PDB entry 9H5B | electron microscopy, 3.60 A resolution | chains BG and BI of the 4 polymer chains in the assembly

Chain BG (and BI):
Molecule: Tail fiber protein of Haloferax tailed virus 1 gp42
From: Haloferax tailed virus 1
Notes: chain BI of this document is another copy of the same molecule, construct and numbering; everything in this record applies to it too
UniProtKB: A0A410N721 (A0A410N721_HFTV1); residues 1-443 here = UniProt positions 1-443
Chain sequence (443 residues; row label = number of the first residue in the row):
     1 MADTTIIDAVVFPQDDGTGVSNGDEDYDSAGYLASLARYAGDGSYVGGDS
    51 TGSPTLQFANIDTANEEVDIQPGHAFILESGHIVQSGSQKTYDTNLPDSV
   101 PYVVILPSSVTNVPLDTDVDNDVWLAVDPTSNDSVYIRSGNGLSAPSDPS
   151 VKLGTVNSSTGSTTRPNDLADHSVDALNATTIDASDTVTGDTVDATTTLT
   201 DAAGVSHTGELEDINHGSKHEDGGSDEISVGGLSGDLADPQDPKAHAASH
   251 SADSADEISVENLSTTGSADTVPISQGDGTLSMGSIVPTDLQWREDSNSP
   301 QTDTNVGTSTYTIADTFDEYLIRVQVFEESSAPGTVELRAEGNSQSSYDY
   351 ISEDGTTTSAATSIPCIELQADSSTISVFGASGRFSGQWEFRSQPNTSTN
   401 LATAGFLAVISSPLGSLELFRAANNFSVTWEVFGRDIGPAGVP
Not modelled in the structure: 1
Bound ions: Mg2+ site 1: Val11, Gln14, Asp26, Asn132; Mg2+ site 2: Asp16, Asn22, Glu25; Mg2+ site 3: Asp69, Asn112; Zn2+ site 1: His216, His220 (shared with 2 residues of chain BH; His216(BI), His220(BI) of chain BI); Zn2+ site 2: His246, His250 (shared with 2 residues of chain BH; His246(BI), His250(BI) of chain BI)

Interface between chain BG and chain BI:
Residue-residue contacts (301):
  Val10(BG) - Ser86(BI)
  Gly23(BG) - Ser88(BI)
  Asp24(BG) - Ser88(BI)
  Glu25(BG) - Ser88(BI)
  Asp26(BG) - Gly87(BI)
  Tyr27(BG) - Gly87(BI)  hydrogen bond (backbone-backbone)
  Tyr27(BG) - Ser88(BI)
  Tyr27(BG) - Lys90(BI)
  Asp28(BG) - Gln85(BI)  hydrogen bond (backbone-side chain)
  Ser29(BG) - Asp15(BI)
  Ser29(BG) - Val84(BI)
  Ser29(BG) - Gln85(BI)  hydrogen bond
  Ala30(BG) - Pro13(BI)
  Ala30(BG) - Asp15(BI)  hydrogen bond (backbone-side chain)
  Ala30(BG) - Thr18(BI)
  Gly31(BG) - Val84(BI)
  Gly31(BG) - Leu96(BI)
  Tyr32(BG) - Val84(BI)
  Tyr32(BG) - Gln85(BI)  hydrogen bond (side chain-backbone)
  Tyr32(BG) - Ser86(BI)
  Tyr32(BG) - Gly87(BI)
  Leu33(BG) - Leu36(BI)
  Ala34(BG) - Val100(BI)  hydrophobic
  Ala34(BG) - Pro101(BI)
  Ser35(BG) - Val100(BI)
  Ala37(BG) - Leu36(BI)
  Ala37(BG) - Tyr39(BI)
  Arg38(BG) - Tyr39(BI)  hydrogen bond
  Arg38(BG) - Asp42(BI)  hydrogen bond (side chain-backbone)
  Arg38(BG) - Asp98(BI)  salt bridge
  Arg38(BG) - Ser99(BI)  hydrogen bond (side chain-backbone)
  Arg38(BG) - Pro101(BI)
  Ala40(BG) - Ala40(BI)
  Ala40(BG) - His172(BI)
  Gly48(BG) - Asp98(BI)
  Asp49(BG) - Asp42(BI)
  Asp49(BG) - Asp98(BI)
  Ser50(BG) - Asp42(BI)
  Ser50(BG) - Gly43(BI)
  Ser50(BG) - Leu78(BI)
  Ser50(BG) - Asp98(BI)
  Gly52(BG) - Asp42(BI)
  Gly52(BG) - Ser173(BI)
  Pro72(BG) - Pro97(BI)  hydrophobic
  Gly73(BG) - Pro97(BI)
  His74(BG) - Asp98(BI)  salt bridge
  Ile105(BG) - Leu96(BI)  hydrophobic
  Ile105(BG) - Pro97(BI)
  Leu106(BG) - Pro97(BI)
  Pro107(BG) - Asn95(BI)
  Asn132(BG) - Gly87(BI)
  Asn132(BG) - Ser88(BI)  hydrogen bond
  Pro166(BG) - Asp175(BI)
  Leu169(BG) - Ser173(BI)
  Leu169(BG) - Asp175(BI)
  Ala170(BG) - Val174(BI)
  Ala170(BG) - Asp175(BI)  hydrogen bond (backbone-backbone)
  Ala170(BG) - Ala176(BI)
  Asp171(BG) - Ala176(BI)
  His172(BG) - His172(BI)
  His172(BG) - Val174(BI)
  His172(BG) - Ala176(BI)  hydrogen bond (backbone-backbone)
  His172(BG) - Leu177(BI)
  His172(BG) - Asn178(BI)  hydrogen bond (backbone-backbone)
  Ser173(BG) - Asn178(BI)
  Val174(BG) - Asn178(BI)  hydrogen bond (backbone-backbone)
  Val174(BG) - Ala179(BI)
  Val174(BG) - Thr180(BI)
  Asp175(BG) - Ala179(BI)
  Asp175(BG) - Thr180(BI)  hydrogen bond (backbone-backbone)
  Asp175(BG) - Thr181(BI)  hydrogen bond (backbone-backbone)
  Ala176(BG) - Thr181(BI)
  Leu177(BG) - Leu177(BI)  hydrophobic
  Leu177(BG) - Thr181(BI)  hydrogen bond (backbone-backbone)
  Leu177(BG) - Ile182(BI)
  Leu177(BG) - Asp183(BI)  hydrogen bond (backbone-backbone)
  Asn178(BG) - Asp183(BI)
  Ala179(BG) - Asp183(BI)  hydrogen bond (backbone-backbone)
  Ala179(BG) - Ala184(BI)
  Ala179(BG) - Ser185(BI)  hydrogen bond (backbone-backbone)
  Thr180(BG) - Ala184(BI)
  Thr180(BG) - Ser185(BI)  hydrogen bond (backbone-backbone)
  Thr180(BG) - Asp186(BI)  hydrogen bond (backbone-backbone)
  Thr180(BG) - Thr187(BI)
  Thr181(BG) - Thr187(BI)
  Ile182(BG) - Ile182(BI)  hydrophobic
  Ile182(BG) - Ala184(BI)  hydrophobic
  Ile182(BG) - Thr187(BI)  hydrogen bond (backbone-backbone)
  Ile182(BG) - Val188(BI)
  Ile182(BG) - Thr189(BI)  hydrogen bond (backbone-backbone)
  Asp183(BG) - Thr189(BI)
  Ala184(BG) - Thr189(BI)  hydrogen bond (backbone-backbone)
  Ala184(BG) - Gly190(BI)
  Ala184(BG) - Asp191(BI)
  Ser185(BG) - Asp191(BI)
  Asp186(BG) - Gly190(BI)
  Asp186(BG) - Asp191(BI)  hydrogen bond (backbone-backbone)
  Asp186(BG) - Thr192(BI)  hydrogen bond (backbone-backbone)
  Thr187(BG) - Thr192(BI)
  Val188(BG) - Thr189(BI)
  Val188(BG) - Gly190(BI)
  Val188(BG) - Thr192(BI)  hydrogen bond (backbone-backbone)
  Val188(BG) - Val193(BI)
  Val188(BG) - Asp194(BI)  hydrogen bond (backbone-backbone)
  Thr189(BG) - Asp194(BI)
  Gly190(BG) - Asp194(BI)  hydrogen bond (backbone-backbone)
  Gly190(BG) - Ala195(BI)
  Gly190(BG) - Thr196(BI)  hydrogen bond (backbone-side chain)
  Asp191(BG) - Thr196(BI)  hydrogen bond
  Asp191(BG) - Thr197(BI)  hydrogen bond
  Asp191(BG) - Thr198(BI)  hydrogen bond (backbone-backbone)
  Thr192(BG) - Thr196(BI)
  Thr192(BG) - Thr198(BI)
  Val193(BG) - Ala195(BI)  hydrophobic
  Val193(BG) - Thr198(BI)  hydrogen bond (backbone-backbone)
  Val193(BG) - Leu199(BI)
  Val193(BG) - Thr200(BI)  hydrogen bond (backbone-backbone)
  Asp194(BG) - Thr200(BI)
  Ala195(BG) - Thr200(BI)  hydrogen bond (backbone-backbone)
  Ala195(BG) - Asp201(BI)
  Ala195(BG) - Ala202(BI)  hydrogen bond (backbone-backbone)
  Thr197(BG) - Ala202(BI)
  Thr208(BG) - Ala202(BI)
  Thr208(BG) - Ala203(BI)  hydrogen bond (backbone-backbone)
  Glu210(BG) - Asp201(BI)
  Glu210(BG) - Ala203(BI)
  Glu210(BG) - Val205(BI)
  Leu211(BG) - Asp201(BI)  hydrogen bond (backbone-side chain)
  Leu211(BG) - His207(BI)
  Leu211(BG) - Leu211(BI)  hydrophobic
  Glu212(BG) - Leu211(BI)
  Glu212(BG) - Glu212(BI)  hydrogen bond (backbone-backbone)
  Asp213(BG) - His207(BI)  salt bridge
  Asp213(BG) - Gly209(BI)
  Asp213(BG) - Glu210(BI)
  Asp213(BG) - Glu212(BI)
  Ile214(BG) - Glu210(BI)  hydrogen bond (backbone-backbone)
  Ile214(BG) - Glu212(BI)
  Ile214(BG) - Lys219(BI)
  Asn215(BG) - Asp226(BI)
  His216(BG) - Glu212(BI)  salt bridge
  His216(BG) - His216(BI)  hydrogen bond
  His216(BG) - His220(BI)  hydrogen bond
  His216(BG) - Asp226(BI)  salt bridge
  Gly217(BG) - Asp226(BI)  hydrogen bond (backbone-side chain)
  Gly217(BG) - Ile228(BI)
  His220(BG) - His220(BI)
  His220(BG) - Leu233(BI)
  Glu221(BG) - Ile228(BI)
  Glu221(BG) - Ser229(BI)  hydrogen bond (side chain-backbone)
  Glu221(BG) - Leu233(BI)
  Asp222(BG) - Gly231(BI)
  Asp222(BG) - Gly232(BI)
  Asp222(BG) - Leu233(BI)
  Glu227(BG) - Leu233(BI)
  Ile228(BG) - Ile228(BI)  hydrophobic
  Ile228(BG) - Leu233(BI)
  Ser229(BG) - Ser234(BI)
  Val230(BG) - Leu233(BI)  hydrophobic
  Val230(BG) - Ser234(BI)  hydrogen bond (backbone-backbone)
  Val230(BG) - Asp236(BI)
  Val230(BG) - Leu237(BI)  hydrophobic
  Gly231(BG) - Ser234(BI)
  Gly231(BG) - Gly235(BI)
  Gly231(BG) - Asp236(BI)
  Gly232(BG) - Asp236(BI)  hydrogen bond (backbone-backbone)
  Gly232(BG) - Ala238(BI)
  Leu233(BG) - Leu237(BI)
  Leu233(BG) - Ala238(BI)  hydrogen bond (backbone-backbone)
  Ser234(BG) - Asp239(BI)
  Gly235(BG) - Asp239(BI)  hydrogen bond (backbone-side chain)
  Gly235(BG) - Gln241(BI)  hydrogen bond (backbone-side chain)
  Asp236(BG) - Gln241(BI)
  Asp236(BG) - Asp242(BI)
  Leu237(BG) - Val230(BI)  hydrophobic
  Leu237(BG) - Leu237(BI)  hydrophobic
  Leu237(BG) - Gln241(BI)  hydrogen bond (backbone-side chain)
  Pro240(BG) - Asp242(BI)
  Pro240(BG) - Lys244(BI)
  Gln241(BG) - Gln241(BI)
  Gln241(BG) - Asp242(BI)  hydrogen bond (backbone-backbone)
  Gln241(BG) - Pro243(BI)
  Gln241(BG) - Lys244(BI)  hydrogen bond (backbone-backbone)
  Asp242(BG) - Lys244(BI)  salt bridge
  Pro243(BG) - Pro243(BI)  hydrophobic
  Pro243(BG) - Lys244(BI)
  Pro243(BG) - His246(BI)
  Ala245(BG) - Asp256(BI)
  His246(BG) - His246(BI)  hydrogen bond
  His246(BG) - His250(BI)
  His246(BG) - Asp256(BI)  hydrogen bond (backbone-side chain)
  Ala247(BG) - Asp256(BI)  hydrogen bond (backbone-side chain)
  Ala247(BG) - Glu257(BI)
  Ala247(BG) - Ile258(BI)
  His250(BG) - His250(BI)
  Ser251(BG) - Ile258(BI)
  Ser251(BG) - Asn262(BI)
  Ala252(BG) - Asn262(BI)  hydrogen bond (backbone-backbone)
  Ala252(BG) - Ser264(BI)
  Glu257(BG) - Ser264(BI)  hydrogen bond
  Ile258(BG) - Leu263(BI)
  Ile258(BG) - Ser264(BI)
  Ser259(BG) - Ser264(BI)
  Val260(BG) - Leu263(BI)  hydrophobic
  Val260(BG) - Ser264(BI)  hydrogen bond (backbone-backbone)
  Val260(BG) - Pro273(BI)  hydrophobic
  Val260(BG) - Leu281(BI)
  Val260(BG) - Met283(BI)  hydrophobic
  Glu261(BG) - Thr265(BI)  hydrogen bond
  Glu261(BG) - Thr266(BI)  hydrogen bond
  Glu261(BG) - Leu281(BI)
  Glu261(BG) - Met283(BI)
  Leu263(BG) - Leu263(BI)  hydrophobic
  Leu263(BG) - Leu281(BI)
  Ser264(BG) - Gly279(BI)
  Thr265(BG) - Ser275(BI)
  Thr265(BG) - Gly279(BI)  hydrogen bond (backbone-backbone)
  Thr265(BG) - Leu281(BI)
  Gly267(BG) - Ser275(BI)  hydrogen bond (backbone-side chain)
  Ser268(BG) - Ser275(BI)  hydrogen bond (backbone-side chain)
  Ala269(BG) - Ser275(BI)
  Ala269(BG) - Gln276(BI)
  Ala269(BG) - Gly277(BI)
  Asp270(BG) - Ser275(BI)  hydrogen bond (backbone-backbone)
  Thr271(BG) - Pro273(BI)
  Thr271(BG) - Ile274(BI)
  Thr271(BG) - Ser275(BI)  hydrogen bond (backbone-backbone)
  Val272(BG) - Val272(BI)  hydrophobic
  Val272(BG) - Pro273(BI)
  Val272(BG) - Ile274(BI)  hydrophobic
  Val272(BG) - Ile286(BI)  hydrophobic
  Pro273(BG) - Pro273(BI)
  Leu281(BG) - Val260(BI)  hydrophobic
  Ile286(BG) - Ile286(BI)
  Pro288(BG) - Ile286(BI)
  Pro288(BG) - Val287(BI)
  Thr289(BG) - Thr289(BI)
  Gln292(BG) - Val287(BI)  hydrogen bond (side chain-backbone)
  Gln292(BG) - Thr289(BI)
  Trp293(BG) - Thr289(BI)
  Trp293(BG) - Asp290(BI)  hydrogen bond (backbone-backbone)
  Trp293(BG) - Leu291(BI)  hydrophobic
  Arg294(BG) - Val287(BI)
  Arg294(BG) - Asp290(BI)
  Glu295(BG) - Asp290(BI)  hydrogen bond (backbone-side chain)
  Asn298(BG) - Pro443(BI)
  Gln301(BG) - Gly441(BI)
  Leu321(BG) - Leu291(BI)  hydrophobic
  Arg323(BG) - Leu291(BI)
  Arg323(BG) - Trp293(BI)
  Arg323(BG) - Glu319(BI)  salt bridge
  Gln325(BG) - Val409(BI)
  Gln325(BG) - Ile437(BI)  hydrogen bond (side chain-backbone)
  Gln325(BG) - Gly438(BI)  hydrogen bond (side chain-backbone)
  Gln325(BG) - Pro439(BI)
  Phe327(BG) - Pro439(BI)
  Glu353(BG) - Ile351(BI)
  Glu353(BG) - Ser352(BI)
  Glu353(BG) - Glu353(BI)
  Glu353(BG) - Thr356(BI)
  Asp354(BG) - Asp354(BI)
  Ser373(BG) - Asp349(BI)
  Ser373(BG) - Ile351(BI)
  Ser373(BG) - Phe379(BI)  hydrogen bond (side chain-backbone)
  Thr375(BG) - Thr356(BI)  hydrogen bond
  Ser386(BG) - Arg384(BI)  hydrogen bond (backbone-side chain)
  Ser386(BG) - Phe385(BI)
  Gly387(BG) - Phe379(BI)
  Gly387(BG) - Arg384(BI)
  Gln388(BG) - Phe379(BI)
  Gln388(BG) - Gly380(BI)  hydrogen bond (backbone-backbone)
  Trp389(BG) - Gly380(BI)
  Trp389(BG) - Ala381(BI)
  Glu390(BG) - Tyr348(BI)
  Glu390(BG) - Asp349(BI)
  Glu390(BG) - Ala381(BI)
  Arg392(BG) - Ser347(BI)
  Ser393(BG) - Gln345(BI)
  Ser393(BG) - Ser346(BI)
  Ser393(BG) - Ser347(BI)  hydrogen bond (backbone-backbone)
  Ser393(BG) - Ser411(BI)  hydrogen bond (side chain-backbone)
  Ser393(BG) - Ser412(BI)
  Thr399(BG) - Pro439(BI)
  Asn400(BG) - Ile410(BI)
  Asn400(BG) - Ser411(BI)  hydrogen bond (side chain-backbone)
  Asn400(BG) - Pro439(BI)
  Leu401(BG) - Ala381(BI)
  Leu401(BG) - Val409(BI)
  Thr403(BG) - Arg384(BI)
  Thr403(BG) - Val409(BI)
  Ala404(BG) - Arg384(BI)
  Gly405(BG) - Arg384(BI)
  Thr429(BG) - Ile437(BI)
  Thr429(BG) - Ala440(BI)  hydrogen bond (side chain-backbone)
  Thr429(BG) - Gly441(BI)  hydrogen bond (side chain-backbone)
  Thr429(BG) - Val442(BI)
  Glu431(BG) - Arg435(BI)  salt bridge
  Glu431(BG) - Ile437(BI)
  Phe433(BG) - Asp290(BI)
  Phe433(BG) - Leu291(BI)  hydrophobic
  Phe433(BG) - Arg435(BI)
Also at the interface, not in a pair above, chain BG (149 interface residues in all): Tyr39, Thr196, Thr198, Leu199, Gly209, Thr280, Asp290, Asp372, Ala402, Val428
Also at the interface, not in a pair above, chain BI (148 interface residues in all): Phe12, Gln14, Leu33, Ala37, His82, Tyr92, Thr94, Ala252, Asp253, Gly267, Thr280, Pro288, Asp318, Leu407

Summary:
Chain BG and chain BI form an interface of 149 and 148 residues respectively; the contacts include 80 hydrogen
bonds and 8 salt bridges. Polar pairs include Arg38(BG)-Asp98(BI), His74(BG)-Asp98(BI) and
Asp213(BG)-His207(BI). Val11(BG), Gln14(BG), Asp26(BG) and Asn132(BG) form the Mg2+ site 1.
Both chains are Tail fiber protein of Haloferax tailed virus 1 gp42 (Haloferax tailed virus 1). Entry 9H5B
(Tail fibre of Haloferax tailed virus 1) was determined by electron microscopy (same publication as 8QPG,
8QPQ, 8QQN, 8QSI, 8QSY, 9FKB, 9H4P and 9H7V).
